Entry 8KI1 (X-ray diffraction, 1.90 A resolution); this record covers chain A.

# Chain A
Molecule: Heme acquisition protein HasAp
Organism: Pseudomonas protegens Pf-5
UniProtKB: Q4K5N8 (Q4K5N8_PSEF5); numbering as in UniProt (aligned over 1-183)
Chain sequence (185 residues; row label = number of the first residue in the row; numbers below 1 keep their minus sign (Gly-1 is residue -1)):
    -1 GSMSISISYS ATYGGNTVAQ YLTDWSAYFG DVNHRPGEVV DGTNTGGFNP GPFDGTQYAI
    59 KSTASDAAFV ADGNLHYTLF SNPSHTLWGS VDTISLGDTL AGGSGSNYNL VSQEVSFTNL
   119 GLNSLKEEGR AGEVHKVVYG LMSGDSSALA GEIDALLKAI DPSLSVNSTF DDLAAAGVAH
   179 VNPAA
Disordered / not traced: -1 to 0, 182-183
Differences from the reference sequence: expression tag (-1 to 0)
Ion coordination: heme Fe: His32, Tyr75
Residues lining bound ligands: heme (HEM): His32, Arg33, Pro34, Gly35, Val37, Thr43, Gly44, Phe46, Pro50, Tyr56, Tyr75, Leu77, Phe78, His83, Leu85, Arg128, His133, Val136, Tyr137, Met140

# Overview
Ligands of chain A: heme. His32 and Tyr75 coordinate a heme Fe ion.
Chain A is Heme acquisition protein HasAp (Pseudomonas protegens Pf-5); the structure, Crystal structure of
the holo form of the hemophore HasA from Pseudomonas protegens Pf-5, was determined by X-ray diffraction,
deposited together with 8KI0.
